7KAN - chains A and B of the 6 polymer chains in the assembly; structure by electron microscopy, 3.70 A resolution.

Chain A:
Name: Protein transport channel Sec61 complex, alpha subunit (Sec61)
From: Thermomyces lanuginosus
Chain sequence (480 residues; each row starts with the number of its first residue):
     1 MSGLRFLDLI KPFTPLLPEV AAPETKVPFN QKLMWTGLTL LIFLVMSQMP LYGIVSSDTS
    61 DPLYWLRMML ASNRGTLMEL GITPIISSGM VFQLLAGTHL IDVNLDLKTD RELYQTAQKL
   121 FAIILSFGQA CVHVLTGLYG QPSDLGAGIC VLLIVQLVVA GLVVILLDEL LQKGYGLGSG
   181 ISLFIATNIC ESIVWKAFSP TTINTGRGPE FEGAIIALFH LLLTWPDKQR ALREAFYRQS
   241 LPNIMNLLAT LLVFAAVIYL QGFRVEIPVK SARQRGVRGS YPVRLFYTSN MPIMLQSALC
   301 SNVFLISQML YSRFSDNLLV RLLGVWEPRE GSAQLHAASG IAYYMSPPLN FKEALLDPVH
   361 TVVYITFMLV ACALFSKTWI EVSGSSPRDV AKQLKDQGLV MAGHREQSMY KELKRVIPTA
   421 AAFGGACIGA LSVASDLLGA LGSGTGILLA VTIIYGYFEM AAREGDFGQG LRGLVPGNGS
Not modelled in the structure: 1-8, 100-105, 329-334, 467-480
Ligand contacts:
  - 1,2-diacyl-sn-glycero-3-phosphocholine (PC1), molecule 1: Pro-62, Leu-63, Thr-83, Leu-125, Gly-128, Gln-129, Thr-136, Met-309, Arg-313
  - 1,2-diacyl-sn-glycero-3-phosphocholine (PC1), molecule 2: Met-69, Ile-86, Gln-172, Ser-179, Ile-181, Ser-182, Met-291, Met-294, Leu-295, Asn-302, Trp-379

Chain B:
Name: Protein transport channel Sec61 complex, beta subunit (Sbh1)
From: Thermomyces lanuginosus
Chain sequence (125 residues; each row starts with the number of its first residue):
     1 MASSGAESGS ESKSPNPGAG SGPGSASGSS AGVIRPSSPT PPGGPRAAIR RRAAADHKES
    61 LRNARPSSTR AAGAGGSSGT MLKLYTDESP GLRVDPVVVL VLSLCFIFSV VGLHVIAKIT
   121 RKFSS
Not modelled in the structure: 1-91, 124-125

Interface between chain A and chain B:
Pairs across the interface (30; chain A residue first):
  Pro-15(A) / Leu-92(B)
  Leu-17(A) / Leu-92(B)
  Glu-19(A) / Leu-92(B)  hydrogen bond (backbone-backbone)
  Glu-19(A) / Arg-93(B)
  Glu-19(A) / Val-94(B)  hydrogen bond (backbone-backbone)
  Ala-21(A) / Val-94(B)  hydrogen bond (backbone-backbone)
  Trp-35(A) / Pro-96(B)  hydrophobic
  Trp-35(A) / Leu-100(B)  hydrophobic
  Leu-38(A) / Leu-100(B)  hydrophobic
  Ile-42(A) / Ser-103(B)
  Met-46(A) / Ser-103(B)
  Met-46(A) / Ile-107(B)  hydrophobic
  Met-49(A) / Ile-107(B)  hydrophobic
  Met-49(A) / Val-111(B)  hydrophobic
  Pro-50(A) / Val-110(B)
  Pro-50(A) / His-114(B)
  Leu-51(A) / His-114(B)  hydrogen bond (backbone-side chain)
  Tyr-52(A) / His-114(B)
  Tyr-52(A) / Ala-117(B)  hydrophobic
  Leu-77(A) / Phe-106(B)  hydrophobic
  Leu-77(A) / Val-110(B)  hydrophobic
  Leu-152(A) / Leu-113(B)  hydrophobic
  Gln-156(A) / Phe-106(B)
  Gln-156(A) / Val-110(B)
  Ala-160(A) / Phe-106(B)  hydrophobic
  Val-163(A) / Leu-102(B)  hydrophobic
  Leu-166(A) / Val-99(B)  hydrophobic
  Leu-170(A) / Pro-96(B)
  Leu-170(A) / Val-99(B)  hydrophobic
  Tyr-175(A) / Pro-96(B)  hydrophobic
Also at the interface, not in a pair above, chain A (25 interface residues in all): Leu-16, Pro-18, Val-20, Val-159, Leu-167
Also at the interface, not in a pair above, chain B (16 interface residues in all): Val-97

In short:
25 residues of chain A and 16 residues of chain B are in contact, with 4 hydrogen bonds. Polar contacts
include Leu-51(A)/His-114(B), Glu-19(A)/Leu-92(B) and Glu-19(A)/Val-94(B). Bound to chain A:
1,2-diacyl-sn-glycero-3-phosphocholine.
Chain A is Protein transport channel Sec61 complex, alpha subunit (Sec61) and chain B is Protein transport
channel Sec61 complex, beta subunit (Sbh1), both from Thermomyces lanuginosus; the structure, Cryo-EM
structure of the Sec complex from T. lanuginosus, Sec62-lacking mutant (Delta Sec62), was determined by
electron microscopy, deposited together with 7KAH, 7KAI, 7KAJ, 7KAK, 7KAL, 7KAM and 8 further entries.
